Entry 2UX7 (X-ray diffraction, 1.30 A resolution); this record covers chain A.

== Chain A ==
Molecule: Pseudoazurin
From: Achromobacter cycloclastes
Reference sequence: P19567 (AZUP_ACHCY); the construct has insertions or renumbered stretches relative to UniProt, so the offset changes along the chain: 1-81 = UniProt 29-109; 84-122 = UniProt 114-152
Sequence (122 residues; each row starts with the number of its first residue):
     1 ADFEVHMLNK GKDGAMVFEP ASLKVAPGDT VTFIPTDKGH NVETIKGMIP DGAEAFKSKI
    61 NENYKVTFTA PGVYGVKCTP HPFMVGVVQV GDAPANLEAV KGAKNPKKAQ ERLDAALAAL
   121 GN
Ion coordination: Cu ion: His-40, Cys-78, His-81, Met-84

== Overview ==
The Cu ion site is built by His-40, Cys-78, His-81 and Met-84.
Chain A is Pseudoazurin (Achromobacter cycloclastes); the structure, Pseudoazurin with engineered amicyanin
ligand loop, reduced form, pH 7.5, was determined by X-ray diffraction, deposited together with 2UX6, 2UXF and
2UXG.
